Entry 6YCY (X-ray diffraction, 2.55 A resolution); this record covers chains A and E of the 3 polymer chains in the assembly.

# Chain A
Protein: Myosin-A
From: Plasmodium falciparum (isolate 3D7)
UniProt: Q8IDR3 (MYOA_PLAF7); residue numbers follow UniProt; this construct covers 1-818
Sequence (818 residues; numbered 1 to 818; the number before each row is that of its first residue):
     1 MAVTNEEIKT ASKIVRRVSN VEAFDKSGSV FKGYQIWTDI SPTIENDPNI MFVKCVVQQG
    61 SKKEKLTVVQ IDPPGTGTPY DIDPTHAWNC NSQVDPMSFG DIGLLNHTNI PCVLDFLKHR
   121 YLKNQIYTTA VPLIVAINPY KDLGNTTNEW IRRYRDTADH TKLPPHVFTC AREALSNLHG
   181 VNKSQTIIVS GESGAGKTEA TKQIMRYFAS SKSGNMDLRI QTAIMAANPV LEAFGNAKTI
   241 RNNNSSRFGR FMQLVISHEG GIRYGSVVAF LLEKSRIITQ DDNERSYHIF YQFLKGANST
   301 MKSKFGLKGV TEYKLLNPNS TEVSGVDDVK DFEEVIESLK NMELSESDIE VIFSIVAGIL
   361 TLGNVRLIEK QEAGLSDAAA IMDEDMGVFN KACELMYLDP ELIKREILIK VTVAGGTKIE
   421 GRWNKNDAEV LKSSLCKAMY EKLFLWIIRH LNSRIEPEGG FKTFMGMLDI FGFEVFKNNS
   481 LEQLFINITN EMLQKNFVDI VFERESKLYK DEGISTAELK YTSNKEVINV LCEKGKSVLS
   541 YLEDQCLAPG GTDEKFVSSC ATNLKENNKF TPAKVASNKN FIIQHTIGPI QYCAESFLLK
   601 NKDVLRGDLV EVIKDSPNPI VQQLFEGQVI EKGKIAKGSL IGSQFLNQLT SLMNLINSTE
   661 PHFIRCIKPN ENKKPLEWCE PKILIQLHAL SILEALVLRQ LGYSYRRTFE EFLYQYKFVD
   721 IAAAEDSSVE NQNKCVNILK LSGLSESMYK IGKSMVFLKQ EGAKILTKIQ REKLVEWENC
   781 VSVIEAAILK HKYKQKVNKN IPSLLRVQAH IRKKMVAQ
Disordered / not traced: 1, 371-377, 632-633
Modified residues: Ser19 (phosphoserine; SEP)
Ion coordination: Mg2+: Thr198, Ser246 (together with ADP)
Ligand contacts: ADP (adenosine-5'-diphosphate): Ile126, Tyr127, Asn138, Pro139, Tyr140, Lys141, Glu192, Ser193, Gly194, Ala195, Gly196, Lys197, Thr198, Glu199, Gln203, Asn242, Asn244
Curated features (UniProtKB/Swiss-Prot):
  - region: Pro661 to Glu671 (Actin-binding)
  - binding site (ATP): Gly191 to Thr198
  - modified residue: Ser19 (Phosphoserine)
What the authors report for this chain:
  - contacts within the chain: Gln494-Ser691
  - conformationally variable residues: Trp777
  - post-translational modification sites: Ser19 (citing earlier work)
  - mutagenesis - E6R (2 fold): decreased catalytic activity on actin-activated
  - mutagenesis - R707A/E711A/Y714A, R707L/E711R/Y714A: decreased catalytic activity on actin-activated ATPase

# Chain E
Protein: Myosin essential light chain ELC
From: Plasmodium falciparum (isolate 3D7)
UniProt: Q8IJM4 (Q8IJM4_PLAF7); residues 1-134 here = UniProt positions 1-134
Sequence (134 residues; each row starts with the number of its first residue):
     1 MASDMEEKFR EAFILFSSCS DHIEMYKFFE LMNSFGIILT NDEKAALPND INMDYWLNFA
    61 KKHYNYEQPF KHINNVNEQN TNVQIKIDNF LGIMKALDTR LTESDLNILL QITNPENKST
   121 LNLKTVSQKL TESI
Disordered / not traced: 1, 80-81

# Interface between chain A and chain E
Pairs across the interface - 79 pairs, chain A then chain E:
  Lys32(A) with Met25(E); Tyr26(E); Phe29(E); Lys44(E); Ala45(E), hydrogen bond (side chain-backbone); Leu47(E), hydrogen bond (side chain-backbone); Asn49(E), hydrogen bond
  Gly33(A) with Met25(E); Tyr26(E)
  Tyr34(A) with Tyr26(E)
  Gln35(A) with Tyr26(E)
  Gln59(A) with Asn49(E)
  Ile71(A) with Glu24(E)
  Ser92(A) with Tyr26(E)
  Gln93(A) with Tyr26(E); Glu30(E), hydrogen bond; Arg100(E)
  Tyr714(A) with Asp88(E); Leu91(E); Lys95(E), hydrogen bond
  Lys717(A) with Asn89(E), hydrogen bond
  Phe718(A) with Asn89(E); Ile93(E), hydrophobic
  Glu725(A) with Lys86(E), salt bridge; Asn89(E)
  Gln770(A) with Ala96(E)
  Arg771(A) with Leu97(E), hydrogen bond (side chain-backbone); Asp98(E)
  Leu774(A) with Ile93(E), hydrophobic; Ala96(E), hydrophobic; Leu97(E)
  Trp777(A) with Ile85(E), hydrophobic; Ile93(E), hydrophobic; Leu97(E); Leu123(E), hydrophobic
  Glu778(A) with Leu97(E)
  Asn779(A) with Ile38(E)
  Cys780(A) with His72(E); Ile73(E), hydrophobic
  Val781(A) with Met94(E), hydrophobic; Leu97(E), hydrophobic; Thr99(E)
  Ser782(A) with Asn33(E)
  Val783(A) with Asn33(E); Gly36(E); Ile38(E), hydrophobic; Phe70(E), hydrophobic; Ile73(E), hydrophobic
  Ile784(A) with Ile73(E), hydrophobic; Phe90(E), hydrophobic; Met94(E), hydrophobic; Leu109(E), hydrophobic
  Glu785(A) with Thr99(E); Arg100(E), hydrogen bond (side chain-backbone); Leu101(E)
  Ala786(A) with Phe16(E); Glu30(E); Asn33(E); Ser34(E)
  Ala787(A) with Ser34(E)
  Ile788(A) with Leu101(E), hydrophobic; Leu130(E), hydrophobic
  Leu789(A) with Glu30(E); Arg100(E); Leu101(E), hydrophobic
  Lys790(A) with Ala12(E); Leu15(E); Phe16(E); Ser34(E), hydrogen bond (side chain-backbone)
  Lys792(A) with Thr102(E); Asp105(E), salt bridge
  Tyr793(A) with Leu15(E); Phe16(E), hydrophobic; Lys27(E), hydrogen bond; Glu30(E); Arg100(E)
  Lys794(A) with Glu11(E), salt bridge; Leu15(E)
  Val797(A) with Leu15(E), hydrophobic
Also at the interface, not in a pair above, chain A (37 interface residues in all): Val56, Gln58, Val94, Ser98
Also at the interface, not in a pair above, chain E (45 interface residues in all): Phe35, Pro48, Gly92, Val126
From the paper, about this interface:
  - interface residues, chain A: Val781(A), Glu785(A)

# In short
The interface between chain A and chain E involves 37 residues on one side and 45 on the other; the contacts
include 10 hydrogen bonds and 3 salt bridges. Polar contacts include Glu725(A)-Lys86(E), Lys792(A)-Asp105(E)
and Lys794(A)-Glu11(E). From the paper: R707A/E711A/Y714A and R707L/E711R/Y714A of chain A reduce catalytic
activity on actin-activated ATPase; interface residues Val781(A) and Glu785(A).
Chain A is Myosin-A and chain E is Myosin essential light chain ELC, both from Plasmodium falciparum (isolate
3D7); the structure, Plasmodium falciparum Myosin A full-length, post-rigor state, was determined by X-ray
diffraction (same publication as 6YCX and 6YCZ).
